Entry 1WAU (X-ray diffraction, 2.80 A resolution); this record covers chain A.

== Chain A ==
Molecule: Khg/kdpg aldolase
From: Escherichia coli
Notes: EC 4.1.2.14, 4.1.3.16
UniProt: P10177 (ALKH_ECOLI); residues 1-213 here = UniProt positions 1-213
Amino-acid sequence (213 residues; numbered 1 to 213; the number before each row is that of its first residue):
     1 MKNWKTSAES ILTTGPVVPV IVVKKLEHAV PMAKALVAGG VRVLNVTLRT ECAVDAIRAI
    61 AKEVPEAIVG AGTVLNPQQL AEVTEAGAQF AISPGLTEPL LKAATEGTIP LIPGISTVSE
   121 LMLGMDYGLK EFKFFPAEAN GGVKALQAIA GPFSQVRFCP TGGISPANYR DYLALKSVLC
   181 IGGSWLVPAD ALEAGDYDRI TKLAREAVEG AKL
Sequence notes: engineered mutation Asn-45 (Glu in P10177)
What the authors report for this chain:
  - mutagenesis - T161A (a factor of 10), T161V (a factor of 104): decreased catalytic activity on KDPG
  - mutagenesis - T161A (a factor of 2), T161V: increased catalytic activity on KDPGal
  - specificity-determining residues: Thr-161
  - catalytic residues: Arg-49, Lys-133 (citing earlier work)

== In short ==
From the paper: catalytic residues Arg-49 and Lys-133; T161A and T161V reduce catalytic activity on KDPG.
Chain A is Khg/kdpg aldolase (Escherichia coli); the structure, Structure of KDPG Aldolase E45N mutant, was
determined by X-ray diffraction (same publication as 1WBH, 2C0A and 1WA3).
